PDB entry 3RLI | X-ray diffraction, 1.85 A resolution | chain A

# Chain A
Molecule: Thermostable monoacylglycerol lipase
Organism: Bacillus sp
Notes: EC 3.1.1.23
UniProt: P82597 (MGLP_BAC25); residues 1-250 here = UniProt positions 1-250
Sequence (270 residues; row label = number of the first residue in the row; numbers below 1 keep their minus sign (Met-19 is residue -19)):
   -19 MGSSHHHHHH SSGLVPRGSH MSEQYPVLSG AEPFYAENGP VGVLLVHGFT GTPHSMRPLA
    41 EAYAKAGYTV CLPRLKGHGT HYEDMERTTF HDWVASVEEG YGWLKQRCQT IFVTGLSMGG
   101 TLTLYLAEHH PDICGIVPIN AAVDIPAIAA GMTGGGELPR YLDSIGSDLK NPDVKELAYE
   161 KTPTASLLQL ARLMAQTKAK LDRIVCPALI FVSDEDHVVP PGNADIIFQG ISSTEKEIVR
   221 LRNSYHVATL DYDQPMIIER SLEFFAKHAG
Disordered / not traced: -19 to 0, 132-137, 250
Differences from the reference sequence: expression tag (-19 to 0)
Swiss-Prot annotation at these positions:
  - active site: Ser97 (Nucleophile), Asp196 (Charge relay system), His226 (Charge relay system)
  - binding site (substrate): Phe29, Met98
  - site: Ile145 (Important for substrate specificity)
  - mutagenesis: Ile145 (I145G: 18% reduction in hydrolase activity for both 1-lauroylglycerol (1-LG) and 1-oleoylglycerol (1-OG) ...), Asp196 (D196N: Loss of enzyme activity)
Covalent attachments: phenylmethanesulfonic acid (PMS) linked to Ser97
Small-molecule neighbours: phenylmethanesulfonic acid (PMS): Gly28, Phe29, Thr30, Met98, Ala122, Ile125, Leu167, Leu170, Val198, Val199, His226
Reported in the primary citation:
  - binding site for phenylmethanesulfonic acid: Phe29, Leu167, Leu170, Val198
  - conformationally variable residues (order/disorder transition): Met132 to Glu137

# Summary
Phenylmethanesulfonic acid is covalently linked to Ser97. UniProt lists 3 active-site residues,
substrate-binding residues Phe29 and Met98 and 2 mutagenesis sites. The paper reports a binding site for
phenylmethanesulfonic acid at Phe29, Leu167 and Leu170 among others; conformational variability at Met132.
Chain A is Thermostable monoacylglycerol lipase (Bacillus sp); the structure, Crystal structure of
monoacylglycerol lipase from Bacillus sp. H257 in complex with PMSF, was determined by X-ray diffraction
together with 3RM3 from the same study.
